4IN7 - chains H and L of the 3 polymer chains in the assembly; structure by X-ray diffraction, 2.85 A resolution.

[Chain H]
Name: Reaction center protein H chain
From: Rhodobacter sphaeroides
UniProtKB: P0C0Y7 (RCEH_RHOSH); residues 1-250 here = UniProt positions 1-250
Amino-acid sequence (266 residues; each row starts with the number of its first residue; numbers below 1 keep their minus sign (His-5 is residue -5)):
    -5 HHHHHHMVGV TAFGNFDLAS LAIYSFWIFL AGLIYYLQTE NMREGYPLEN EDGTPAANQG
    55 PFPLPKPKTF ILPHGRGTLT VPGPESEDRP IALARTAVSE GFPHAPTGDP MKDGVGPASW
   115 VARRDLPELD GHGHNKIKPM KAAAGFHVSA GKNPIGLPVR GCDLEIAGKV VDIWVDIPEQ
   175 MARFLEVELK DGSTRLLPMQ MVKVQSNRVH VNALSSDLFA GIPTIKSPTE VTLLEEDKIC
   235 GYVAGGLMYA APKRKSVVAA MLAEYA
Not modelled in the structure: -5 to 10, 251-260
Construct notes: expression tag (-5 to 0, 251-260)
Ion coordination: K+: Met134, Ala137, Phe140
Small-molecule neighbours: glucosyl-galactosyl diacyl-glycerol (GGD; nonadec-10-enoic acid 2-[3,4-dihydroxy-6-hydroxymethyl-5-(3,4,5-trihydroxy-6-hydroxymethyl-tetrahydro-pyran-2-yloxy)-tetrahydro-pyran-2-yloxy] -1-octadec-9-enoyloxymethyl-ethyl ester): Ile28, Gln32, Tyr40, Leu42, Asn52, Gln53, Gly54, Pro55, Phe56, Glu94

[Chain L]
Name: Reaction center protein L chain
From: Rhodobacter sphaeroides
UniProtKB: P0C0Y8 (RCEL_RHOSH); residues 1-281 here correspond to UniProt positions 2-282 (UniProt number = residue number + 1)
Amino-acid sequence (282 residues; row label = number of the first residue in the row; numbering starts at 0):
     0 MALLSFERKY RVPGGTLVGG NLFDFWVGPF YVGFFGVATF FFAALGIILI AWSAVLQGTW
    60 NPQLISVYPP ALEYGLGGAP LAKGGLWQII TICATGAFVS WALREVEICR KLGIGYHIPF
   120 AFAFAILAYL TLVLFRPVMM GAWGYAFPYG IWTHLDWVSN TGYTYGNFHY NPAHMIAISF
   180 FFTNALALAL HGALVLSAAN PEKGKEMRTP DHEDTFFRDL VGYSIGTLGI HRLGLLLSLS
   240 AVFFSALCMI ITGTIWFDQW VDWWQWWVKL PWWANIPGGI NG
Not modelled in the structure: 0
Construct notes: expression tag (0)
Ion coordination: Fe ion: His190, His230 (shared with 3 residues of chain M)
Small-molecule neighbours:
  - bacteriochlorophyll a (BCL), molecule 1: Ile46, Tyr128, Leu131, Phe146, Ile150, Trp151, His153, Leu154, Trp156, Val157
  - bacteriochlorophyll a (BCL), molecule 2: Phe97, Phe121, Ala124, Ile125, Ala127, Tyr128, Leu131, Trp156, Val157, Ser158, Thr160, Gly161, Tyr162, Asn166, Phe167, His168, His173, Ala176, Ile177, Phe180, Phe181, Val241, Ser244, Ala245, Cys247, Met248
  - bacteriochlorophyll a (BCL), molecule 3: Val157, Tyr162, His168, Phe181
  - bacteriochlorophyll a (BCL), molecule 4: His168, His173, Met174, Ile177, Ser178, Phe181, Thr182, Leu185
  - bacteriopheophytin a (BPH), molecule 1: Thr38, Phe41, Ala42, Ile49, Ile89, Cys92, Ala93, Ala96, Phe97, Trp100, Glu104, Ile117, Ala120, Phe121, Ala124, Tyr128, Phe146, Tyr148, Gly149, Ile150, His153, Phe180, Ser237, Leu238, Val241
  - bacteriopheophytin a (BPH), molecule 2: Phe181, Ala184, Leu185, Ala188, Leu189, Phe216, Leu219, Val220
  - glucosyl-galactosyl diacyl-glycerol (GGD; nonadec-10-enoic acid 2-[3,4-dihydroxy-6-hydroxymethyl-5-(3,4,5-trihydroxy-6-hydroxymethyl-tetrahydro-pyran-2-yloxy)-tetrahydro-pyran-2-yloxy] -1-octadec-9-enoyloxymethyl-ethyl ester): Ala1, Val26, Gly27, Pro28, Phe29
  - heptane-1,2,3-triol (HTO): Trp86, Gln87, Thr90, Ile91, Thr94, Leu133, Trp142
  - 1,2-diacyl-sn-glycero-3-phosphocholine (PC1): Val220, Gly221, Tyr222
  - ubiquinone-10 (U10), molecule 1: Phe29, Tyr30, Val31, Gly35, Thr38, Trp100, Arg103
  - ubiquinone-10 (U10), molecule 2: Thr182, Leu185, Ala186, Leu189, His190, Leu193, Val194, Glu212, Asp213, Phe216, Tyr222, Ser223, Ile224, Gly225, Thr226, Ile229, Leu232

[Chain H / chain L interface]
Residue-residue contacts (74):
  Gly39(H) - Leu3(L)
  Gly39(H) - Ser4(L)  hydrogen bond (backbone-backbone)
  Gly39(H) - Phe5(L)
  Tyr40(H) - Leu3(L)  hydrophobic
  Leu42(H) - Ala1(L)  hydrophobic
  Leu42(H) - Leu2(L)
  Leu42(H) - Leu3(L)  hydrophobic
  Glu43(H) - Ala1(L)
  Glu43(H) - Leu2(L)  hydrogen bond (backbone-backbone)
  Glu43(H) - Ser4(L)
  Glu45(H) - Arg7(L)
  Ala50(H) - Ala1(L)  hydrophobic
  Lys62(H) - Asn199(L)  hydrogen bond
  Phe64(H) - Ala198(L)
  Phe64(H) - Met206(L)  hydrophobic
  Ile65(H) - Gly203(L)
  Ile65(H) - Lys204(L)
  Ile65(H) - Glu205(L)
  Ile65(H) - Met206(L)  hydrogen bond (backbone-backbone)
  Leu66(H) - Glu205(L)
  Pro67(H) - Glu205(L)
  Pro67(H) - Met206(L)
  His68(H) - Glu205(L)
  Glu79(H) - Ser4(L)
  Glu81(H) - Ser4(L)
  Glu81(H) - Phe5(L)
  Glu81(H) - Lys8(L)  salt bridge
  Ile85(H) - Lys8(L)
  Leu87(H) - Arg7(L)
  Leu87(H) - Lys8(L)
  Leu87(H) - Val11(L)  hydrophobic
  Ala88(H) - Arg7(L)
  Arg89(H) - Arg7(L)
  Glu94(H) - Ala1(L)
  Gly95(H) - Phe24(L)
  Gly95(H) - Trp25(L)  hydrogen bond (backbone-backbone)
  Phe96(H) - Phe24(L)  hydrophobic
  Phe96(H) - Trp25(L)
  Pro97(H) - Arg10(L)
  Pro97(H) - Val11(L)
  Pro97(H) - Pro12(L)
  Pro97(H) - Asp23(L)
  Pro97(H) - Trp25(L)  hydrophobic
  His98(H) - Arg7(L)
  His98(H) - Arg10(L)  hydrogen bond (backbone-backbone)
  His98(H) - Val11(L)
  His98(H) - Pro12(L)
  Val109(H) - Lys8(L)
  Gly110(H) - Lys8(L)  hydrogen bond (backbone-backbone)
  Gly110(H) - Tyr9(L)
  Gly110(H) - Val11(L)
  Pro111(H) - Val11(L)
  Pro111(H) - Lys110(L)
  Pro111(H) - Leu111(L)
  Pro111(H) - Gly112(L)
  Ser113(H) - Lys8(L)
  Ser113(H) - Tyr9(L)
  Trp114(H) - Lys8(L)
  Val115(H) - Tyr9(L)
  Asp124(H) - Asp210(L)
  Gly125(H) - Thr208(L)
  Gly125(H) - Asp210(L)  hydrogen bond (backbone-side chain)
  Lys130(H) - Pro209(L)
  Pro172(H) - Asp210(L)
  Pro172(H) - Asp213(L)
  Glu173(H) - Pro209(L)
  Glu173(H) - Thr226(L)  hydrogen bond
  Ala238(H) - Gly112(L)
  Met242(H) - Pro12(L)
  Met242(H) - Gly13(L)
  Met242(H) - Gly14(L)
  Met242(H) - Arg109(L)
  Met242(H) - Lys110(L)
  Tyr243(H) - Val11(L)
Other interface residues (no listed pair), chain H (43 interface residues in all): Glu38, Arg83, Ala99, Pro100, His126, Met175
Other interface residues (no listed pair), chain L (32 interface residues in all): Leu227

[In short]
43 residues of chain H face 32 of chain L across their interface, with 9 hydrogen bonds and 1 salt bridge.
Polar pairs include Glu81(H)-Lys8(L), Lys62(H)-Asn199(L) and Gly125(H)-Asp210(L). Glucosyl-galactosyl
diacyl-glycerol is bound between chain H and chain L.
Here chain H is Reaction center protein H chain and chain L is Reaction center protein L chain, both from
Rhodobacter sphaeroides. Entry 4IN7 ((M)L214N mutant of the Rhodobacter sphaeroides Reaction Center) was
determined by X-ray diffraction (same publication as 4IN5 and 4IN6).
